Entry 1ODA (X-ray diffraction, 3.31 A resolution); this record covers chain A.

== Chain A ==
Protein: Sialoadhesin
From: Mus musculus
Notes: fragment: domain one, ig-like v-type domain, residues 20-138
UniProtKB: Q62230 (SN_MOUSE); residues 1-119 here correspond to UniProt positions 20-138 (UniProt number = residue number + 19)
Chain sequence (119 residues; each row starts with the number of its first residue):
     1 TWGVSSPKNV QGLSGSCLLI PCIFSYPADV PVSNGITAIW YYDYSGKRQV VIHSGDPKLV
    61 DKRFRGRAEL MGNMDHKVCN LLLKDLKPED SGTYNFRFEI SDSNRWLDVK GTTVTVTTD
Disordered / not traced: 33-34
Disulfide bonds: C22-C79
Residues lining bound ligands: Me-a-9-N- (BDU; me-a-9-N-(biphenyl-4-carbonyl)-amino-9-deoxy-neu5ac): W2, Y44, S45, N95, R97, S103, R105, W106, L107, D108, V109
UniProt features mapped onto this chain:
  - binding site (N-acetylneuraminate): Y44, R97, S103 to L107
Reported in the primary citation:
  - binding site for Me-a-9-N-: W2, Y44, S45, N95, R97, W106, L107, V109
  - conformationally variable residues (side-chain flip): S45

== Summary ==
Ligands of chain A: Me-a-9-N-. Curated annotation (UniProt) lists 7 N-acetylneuraminate-binding residues. From
the paper: a binding site for Me-a-9-N- at W2, Y44 and S45 among others; conformational variability at S45.
Chain A is Sialoadhesin (Mus musculus); the structure, N-terminal of Sialoadhesin in complex with
Me-a-9-N-(biphenyl-4-carbonyl)-amino-9-deoxy-Neu5Ac (BIP compound), was determined by X-ray diffraction
together with 1OD7 and 1OD9 from the same study.
